PDB entry 7X8X | X-ray diffraction, 3.24 A resolution | chains K and N of the 28 polymer chains in the assembly

# Chain K (and N)
Molecule: ATP-dependent Clp protease proteolytic subunit 1
Source organism: Mycobacterium tuberculosis
Notes: EC 3.4.21.92; chain N of this document is another copy of the same molecule, construct and numbering; everything in this record applies to it too
UniProtKB: P9WPC4 (CLPP1_MYCTO); residues 16-192 here = UniProt positions 16-192
Sequence (177 residues; each row starts with the number of its first residue):
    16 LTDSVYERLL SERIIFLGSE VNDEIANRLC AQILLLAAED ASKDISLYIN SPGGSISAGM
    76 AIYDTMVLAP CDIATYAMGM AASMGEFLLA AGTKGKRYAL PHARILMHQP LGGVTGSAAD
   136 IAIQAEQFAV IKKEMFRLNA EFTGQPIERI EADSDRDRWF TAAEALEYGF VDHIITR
Unresolved in the structure: 16, 192 (chain N: 192)
Ligand contacts:
  - AI4 (4-[1-[3-[4-[(4-fluoranyl-2-methyl-1H-indol-5-yl)oxy]-6-methoxy-quinazolin-7-yl]oxypropyl]piperidin-4-yl]benzamide), molecule 1: Ser70, Ile71, Ser72, Met75, Gln142, Ile146, Glu149, Met150
  - AI4, molecule 2: Gly94, Met95, His117, Ala118, Arg119, Trp174
Swiss-Prot annotation at these positions:
  - active site: Ser98 (Nucleophile), His123

# How chain K and chain N interact
Residue-residue contacts (43):
  Thr17(K) - Leu16(N)
  Thr17(K) - Glu22(N)
  Ser19(K) - Glu22(N)
  Val20(K) - Ala46(N)  hydrophobic
  Val20(K) - Gln47(N)
  Tyr21(K) - Asn42(N)  hydrogen bond (side chain-backbone)
  Tyr21(K) - Arg43(N)  hydrogen bond (side chain-backbone)
  Arg23(K) - Leu50(N)
  Leu24(K) - Ala46(N)  hydrophobic
  Leu24(K) - Leu50(N)  hydrophobic
  Phe31(K) - Ala46(N)  hydrophobic
  Gly33(K) - Asp38(N)
  Gly33(K) - Asn42(N)  hydrogen bond (backbone-side chain)
  Tyr63(K) - Leu49(N)  hydrophobic
  Asn65(K) - Asp38(N)
  Asn65(K) - Asn42(N)  hydrogen bond
  Met93(K) - Cys45(N)  hydrophobic
  Met93(K) - Ala76(N)
  Met93(K) - Asp79(N)
  Met93(K) - Thr80(N)
  Gly94(K) - Ser72(N)
  Gly94(K) - Ala76(N)
  Met95(K) - Ser72(N)
  Leu115(K) - Asp79(N)
  Leu115(K) - Leu83(N)  hydrophobic
  Pro116(K) - Asp79(N)
  His117(K) - Met75(N)
  His117(K) - Tyr78(N)
  His117(K) - Asp79(N)  salt bridge
  His117(K) - Glu149(N)  salt bridge
  His117(K) - Leu153(N)
  Ala118(K) - Asp79(N)
  Arg119(K) - Gln142(N)
  Arg119(K) - Val145(N)
  Arg119(K) - Ile146(N)
  Arg171(K) - Ser132(N)
  Arg171(K) - Ala134(N)
  Arg171(K) - Asp135(N)  salt bridge
  Arg171(K) - Ile138(N)
  Asp172(K) - Ile138(N)
  Trp174(K) - Gln142(N)
  Ile190(K) - Leu83(N)  hydrophobic
  Thr191(K) - Leu83(N)
Interface residues without a listed pair, chain K (24 interface residues in all): Asp18
Interface residues without a listed pair, chain N (29 interface residues in all): Ala41, Ala73, Arg152

# Overview
24 residues of chain K and 29 residues of chain N are in contact, with 4 hydrogen bonds and 3 salt bridges.
Polar pairs include His117(K)-Asp79(N), His117(K)-Glu149(N) and Arg171(K)-Asp135(N). Bound to chain K:
compound AI4. From UniProt: active-site residues Ser98(K) and His123(K) on chain K.
Both chains are ATP-dependent Clp protease proteolytic subunit 1 (Mycobacterium tuberculosis). Entry 7X8X
(structural insights into Mycobacterium tuberculosis ClpP1P2 inhibition by Cediranib: implications for
developing antimicrobial agents targeting Clp ...) was determined by X-ray diffraction.
